Entry 3TMW (X-ray diffraction, 1.90 A resolution); this record covers chain A.

== Chain A ==
Protein: Lysozyme C
From: Gallus gallus
Notes: EC 3.2.1.17
UniProtKB: P00698 (LYSC_CHICK); residues -17 to 129 here correspond to UniProt positions 1-147 (UniProt number = residue number + 18)
Amino-acid sequence (147 residues; each row starts with the number of its first residue; numbers below 1 keep their minus sign (Met-17 is residue -17)):
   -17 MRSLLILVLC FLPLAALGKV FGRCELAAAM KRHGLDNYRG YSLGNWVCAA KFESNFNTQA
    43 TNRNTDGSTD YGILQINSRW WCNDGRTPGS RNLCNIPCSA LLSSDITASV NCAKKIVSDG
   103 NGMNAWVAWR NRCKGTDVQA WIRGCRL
Not modelled in the structure: -17 to 0
Curated features (UniProtKB/Swiss-Prot):
  - active site: Glu35, Asp52
  - binding site (substrate): Asp101
Disulfide bonds: Cys6-Cys127, Cys30-Cys115, Cys64-Cys80, Cys76-Cys94
Bound ions: Na+: Ser60, Cys64, Ser72, Arg73

== In short ==
Ser60, Cys64, Ser72 and Arg73 form the Na+ site. From UniProt: active-site residues Glu35 and Asp52 and
substrate-binding residue Asp101.
Chain A is Lysozyme C (Gallus gallus); the structure, X-Ray Radiation Damage to HEWL Crystals soaked in 100mM
Sodium Nitrate (Undosed), was determined by X-ray diffraction (same publication as 3TMU, 3TMV and 3TMX).
